Entry 8JNS (electron microscopy, 4.20 A resolution (low resolution: residue-level contacts below are approximate; hydrogen-bond / salt-bridge calls are withheld)); this record covers chains A and H of the 9 polymer chains in the assembly.

# Chain A (and H)
Molecule: Cell death protein 4
From: Caenorhabditis elegans
Notes: chain H of this document is another copy of the same molecule, construct and numbering; everything in this record applies to it too
Reference sequence: P30429 (CED4_CAEEL), isoform P30429-2; residues 1-549 here = UniProt positions 1-549
Chain sequence (549 residues; numbered 1 to 549; the number before each row is that of its first residue):
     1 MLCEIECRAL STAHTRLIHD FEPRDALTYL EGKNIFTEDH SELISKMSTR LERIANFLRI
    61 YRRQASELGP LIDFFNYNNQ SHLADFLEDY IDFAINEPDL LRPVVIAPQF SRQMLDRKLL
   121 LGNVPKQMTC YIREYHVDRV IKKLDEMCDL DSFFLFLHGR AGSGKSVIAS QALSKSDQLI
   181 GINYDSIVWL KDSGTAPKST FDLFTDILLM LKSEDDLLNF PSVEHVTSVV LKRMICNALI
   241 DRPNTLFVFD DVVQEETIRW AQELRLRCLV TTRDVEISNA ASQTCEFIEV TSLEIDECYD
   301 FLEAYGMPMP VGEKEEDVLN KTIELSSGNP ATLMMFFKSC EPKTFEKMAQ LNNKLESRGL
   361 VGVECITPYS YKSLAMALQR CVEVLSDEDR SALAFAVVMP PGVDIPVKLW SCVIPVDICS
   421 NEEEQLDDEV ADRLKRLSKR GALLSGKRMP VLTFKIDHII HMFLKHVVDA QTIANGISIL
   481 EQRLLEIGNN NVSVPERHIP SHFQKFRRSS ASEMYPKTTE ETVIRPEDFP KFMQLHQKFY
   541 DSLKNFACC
Disordered / not traced: 417-423, 488-520, 544-549 (chain H: 101-549)
Ion coordination: Mg2+: S166 (together with ATP)
Small-molecule neighbours: ATP (adenosine-5'-triphosphate): M128, Y131, R160, A161, G162, S163, G164, K165, S166, V167, Q171, R273, F301, Y305, P330, A331, M334, T367, P368, Y369

# Interface between chain A and chain H
Residue-residue contacts (4):
  D85(A) - R63(H)
  F93(A) - E52(H)
  E97(A) - L51(H)
  V104(A) - E52(H)
Interface residues without a listed pair, chain A (7 interface residues in all): D92, N96, L100
Interface residues without a listed pair, chain H (5 interface residues in all): I18, T49

# Summary
Chain A and chain H form an interface of 7 and 5 residues respectively. Bound to chain A: ATP.
Both chains are Cell death protein 4 (Caenorhabditis elegans). Entry 8JNS (cryo-EM structure of a CED-4
hexamer) was determined by electron microscopy together with 8JO0 and 8JOL from the same study.
